8OZF - chains M and O of the 16 polymer chains in the assembly; structure by electron microscopy, 3.73 A resolution.

[Chain M]
Molecule: Piwi domain-containing protein
From: Maribacter polysiphoniae
Reference sequence: A0A316E3U6 (A0A316E3U6_9FLAO); residue numbers follow UniProt; this construct covers 1-507
Amino-acid sequence (507 residues; each row starts with the number of its first residue):
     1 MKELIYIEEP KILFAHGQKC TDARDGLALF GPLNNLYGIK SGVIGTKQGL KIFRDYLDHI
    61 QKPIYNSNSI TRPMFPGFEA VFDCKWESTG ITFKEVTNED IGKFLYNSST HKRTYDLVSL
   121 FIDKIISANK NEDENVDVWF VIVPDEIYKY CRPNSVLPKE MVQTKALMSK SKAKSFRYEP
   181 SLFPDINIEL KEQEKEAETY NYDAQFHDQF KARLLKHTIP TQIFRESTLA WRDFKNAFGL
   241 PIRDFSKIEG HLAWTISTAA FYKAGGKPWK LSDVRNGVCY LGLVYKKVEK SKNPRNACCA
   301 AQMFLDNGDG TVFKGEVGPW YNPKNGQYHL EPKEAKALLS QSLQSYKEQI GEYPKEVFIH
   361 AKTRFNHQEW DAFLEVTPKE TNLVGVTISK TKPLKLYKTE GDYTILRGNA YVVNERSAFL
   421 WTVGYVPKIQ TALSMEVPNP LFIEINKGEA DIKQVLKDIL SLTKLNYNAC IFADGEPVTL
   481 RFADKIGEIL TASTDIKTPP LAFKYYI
Disordered / not traced: 165-198

[Chain O]
Molecule: 18-nt RNA strand
Sequence (18 nucleotides; each row starts with the number of its first residue):
     1 UUUUUUUUUU UUUUUUUU

[Interface between chain M and chain O]
Pairs across the interface (40; chain M residue first):
  Tyr148(M) - U1(O)  base contact
  Arg152(M) - U1(O)  base contact
  Gln205(M) - U1(O)  hydrogen bond to the base
  His207(M) - U1(O)  salt bridge to the phosphate
  Lys211(M) - U1(O)  salt bridge to the phosphate
  Gln222(M) - U1(O)  phosphate contact
  Gln222(M) - U2(O)  sugar contact
  Ile223(M) - U1(O)  sugar contact
  Ile223(M) - U2(O)  phosphate contact
  Phe224(M) - U2(O)  phosphate contact
  Arg225(M) - U1(O)  hydrogen bond to the sugar
  Arg225(M) - U2(O)  salt bridge to the phosphate
  Thr228(M) - U2(O)  hydrogen bond to the phosphate
  Arg243(M) - U2(O)  base contact
  Thr255(M) - U2(O)  hydrogen bond to the sugar
  Ile256(M) - U2(O)  sugar contact
  Lys324(M) - U13(O)  hydrogen bond to the phosphate
  Lys324(M) - U14(O)  salt bridge to the phosphate
  Asn325(M) - U12(O)  hydrogen bond to the sugar
  Gly326(M) - U13(O)  hydrogen bond to the sugar
  Lys390(M) - U6(O)  salt bridge to the phosphate
  Lys395(M) - U6(O)  phosphate contact
  Lys395(M) - U7(O)  salt bridge to the phosphate
  Met435(M) - U5(O)  base contact
  Met435(M) - U6(O)  base contact
  Glu436(M) - U6(O)  sugar contact
  Asn466(M) - U4(O)  phosphate contact
  Asn468(M) - U1(O)  phosphate contact
  Asn468(M) - U2(O)  sugar contact
  Asn468(M) - U3(O)  hydrogen bond to the phosphate
  Ala469(M) - U3(O)  sugar contact
  Ile471(M) - U3(O)  sugar contact
  Asp474(M) - U4(O)  sugar contact
  Asp474(M) - U5(O)  phosphate contact
  Gly475(M) - U5(O)  hydrogen bond to the phosphate
  Glu476(M) - U5(O)  phosphate contact
  Arg481(M) - U4(O)  salt bridge to the phosphate
  Arg481(M) - U5(O)  salt bridge to the phosphate
  Ile507(M) - U1(O)  phosphate contact
  Ile507(M) - U3(O)  phosphate contact
Other interface residues (no listed pair), chain M (37 interface residues in all): Phe245, Leu252, Lys263, Val423, Leu433, Ser434, Val437, Asn439

[Summary]
The interface between chain M and chain O involves 37 residues on one side and 10 on the other, with 9
hydrogen bonds and 8 salt bridges. Polar contacts include Gln205(M)-U1(O), Arg225(M)-U1(O) and
Thr255(M)-U2(O).
Here chain M is Piwi domain-containing protein (Maribacter polysiphoniae) and chain O is an 18-nt RNA strand.
Entry 8OZF (cryoEM structure of SPARTA complex Tetramer Post-NAD cleavage-2) was determined by electron
microscopy together with 8OZ6, 8OZC, 8OZD, 8OZE, 8OZG and 8OZI from the same study.
